PDB entry 6RDJ | electron microscopy, 2.90 A resolution | chains P and U of the 20 polymer chains in the assembly

# Chain P
Molecule: Mitochondrial ATP synthase subunit OSCP
Organism: Polytomella sp. Pringsheim 198.80
UniProtKB: D8V7I1 (D8V7I1_9CHLO); residues 1-229 here = UniProt positions 1-229
Amino-acid sequence (229 residues; row label = number of the first residue in the row):
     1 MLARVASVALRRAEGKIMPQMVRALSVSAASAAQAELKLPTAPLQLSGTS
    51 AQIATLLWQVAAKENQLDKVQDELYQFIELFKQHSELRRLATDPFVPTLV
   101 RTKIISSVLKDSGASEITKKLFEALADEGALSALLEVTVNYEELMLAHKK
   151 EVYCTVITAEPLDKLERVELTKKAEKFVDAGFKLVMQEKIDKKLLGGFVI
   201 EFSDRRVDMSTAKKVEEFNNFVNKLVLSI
Not modelled in the structure: 1-36, 151-229

# Chain U
Molecule: ATP synthase subunit alpha
Organism: Polytomella sp. Pringsheim 198.80
UniProtKB: A0ZW40 (A0ZW40_9CHLO); numbering as in UniProt (aligned over 1-562)
Amino-acid sequence (562 residues; numbered 1 to 562; the number before each row is that of its first residue):
     1 MRSPAAFVARSGLFKASLGQSNWAQKAEQMMASVTRTFAADAKALDELRK
    51 PKFSSKYLIQHVSQKLIPAVKEWEKSYQPPVIHLGRVLSVGDGIARVYGL
   101 KSVQAGELVCFDSGVKGMALNLQADHVGVVVFGNDSVIHQGDLVYRTGQI
   151 VNVPIGPGTLGRVTDGLGQPIDGKGPLTNVRSSLVEVKAPGIIARQSVRE
   201 PLFTGVKAVDALVPIGRGQRELIIGDRQTGKTAVAIDAIIHQKNCNEQVP
   251 KAQRVYCVYVAVGQKRSTVAQLVKLFTQTGAMRYTIMVSATASDAAPLQF
   301 LAPYSGCAMAEYFRDTGKHGLIIYDDLSKQSVAYRQMSLLLRRPPGREAF
   351 PGDVFYLHSRLLERAAKLSKELGGGSLTAFPVIETQAGDVSAYIATNVIS
   401 ITDGQIFLETELFYKGIRPALNVGLSVSRVGSAAQFPGMKQVAGTLKLEL
   451 AQYREVAAFAQFGSDLDAATQYVLERGARLTEMLKQKQFAPIPIERQTVA
   501 VYAATKGFLDKVRVQDIVAAEEAVISQVNPAVFKILKANGKITPALDAHL
   551 KAELRKVKLPGA
Not modelled in the structure: 1-39
Differences from the reference sequence: conflict Arg-266 (Lys in A0ZW40)
Ion coordination: Mg2+: Thr-232 (together with ATP)
Small-molecule neighbours: ATP (adenosine-5'-triphosphate): Asp-226, Arg-227, Gln-228, Thr-229, Gly-230, Lys-231, Thr-232, Ala-233, Glu-384, Phe-413, Arg-418, Pro-419, Gln-486, Lys-487, Gln-488

# Interface between chain P and chain U
Contacting residue pairs (66):
  Lys-69(P) / Tyr-57(U)
  Asp-72(P) / Phe-53(U)
  Asp-72(P) / Ser-55(U)
  Asp-72(P) / Tyr-57(U)  hydrogen bond
  Glu-73(P) / Tyr-57(U)  hydrogen bond
  Tyr-75(P) / Lys-52(U)
  Tyr-75(P) / Phe-53(U)  hydrophobic
  Gln-76(P) / Ser-55(U)  hydrogen bond (side chain-backbone)
  Gln-76(P) / Lys-56(U)
  Gln-76(P) / Tyr-57(U)
  Gln-76(P) / Leu-58(U)  hydrogen bond (side chain-backbone)
  Gln-76(P) / Ile-59(U)  hydrogen bond (side chain-backbone)
  Phe-77(P) / Leu-58(U)  hydrophobic
  Ile-78(P) / Leu-48(U)
  Glu-79(P) / Pro-51(U)
  Glu-79(P) / Phe-53(U)
  Glu-79(P) / Ile-59(U)
  Leu-80(P) / Leu-58(U)  hydrophobic
  Leu-80(P) / Ile-59(U)  hydrophobic
  Leu-80(P) / Val-62(U)  hydrophobic
  Lys-82(P) / Arg-49(U)
  Gln-83(P) / Ile-59(U)
  Gln-83(P) / Ser-63(U)
  His-84(P) / Ser-63(U)  hydrogen bond
  Glu-86(P) / Leu-66(U)
  Leu-87(P) / Leu-66(U)  hydrophobic
  Arg-89(P) / Tyr-77(U)
  Arg-89(P) / Gln-78(U)  hydrogen bond (side chain-backbone)
  Arg-89(P) / Pro-79(U)
  Arg-89(P) / Pro-80(U)
  Leu-90(P) / Tyr-77(U)
  Pro-94(P) / Leu-88(U)  hydrophobic
  Pro-94(P) / Tyr-98(U)
  Phe-95(P) / Gln-78(U)
  Phe-95(P) / Arg-86(U)
  Phe-95(P) / Val-87(U)
  Phe-95(P) / Leu-88(U)  hydrophobic
  Phe-95(P) / Tyr-98(U)  hydrophobic
  Val-96(P) / Tyr-77(U)  hydrophobic
  Pro-97(P) / Ser-76(U)
  Leu-99(P) / Trp-73(U)  hydrophobic
  Val-100(P) / Trp-73(U)  hydrophobic
  Val-100(P) / Ser-76(U)
  Val-100(P) / Tyr-77(U)  hydrophobic
  Lys-103(P) / Trp-73(U)
  Ile-104(P) / Ala-69(U)
  Ile-104(P) / Trp-73(U)
  Val-108(P) / His-61(U)  hydrogen bond (backbone-side chain)
  Val-108(P) / Val-62(U)
  Val-108(P) / Lys-65(U)
  Val-108(P) / Leu-66(U)  hydrophobic
  Lys-110(P) / His-61(U)
  Lys-110(P) / Lys-65(U)
  Ser-112(P) / Tyr-57(U)
  Ser-112(P) / Leu-58(U)
  Ser-112(P) / His-61(U)
  Gly-113(P) / Tyr-57(U)
  Gly-113(P) / Leu-58(U)
  Leu-135(P) / Leu-45(U)
  Glu-136(P) / Ala-40(U)
  Thr-138(P) / Leu-48(U)
  Val-139(P) / Ala-44(U)
  Val-139(P) / Leu-45(U)  hydrophobic
  Val-139(P) / Leu-48(U)  hydrophobic
  Asn-140(P) / Ala-40(U)
  Glu-142(P) / Leu-48(U)
Also at the interface, not in a pair above, chain P (39 interface residues in all): Thr-92, Asp-93, Ser-107, Leu-109, Glu-143
Also at the interface, not in a pair above, chain U (32 interface residues in all): Val-70, Gln-140, Gly-141

# Overview
The interface between chain P and chain U involves 39 residues on one side and 32 on the other; the contacts
include 8 hydrogen bonds. Polar pairs include Asp-72(P)/Tyr-57(U), Glu-73(P)/Tyr-57(U) and
Gln-76(P)/Ser-55(U). Bound to chain U: ATP.
Chain P is Mitochondrial ATP synthase subunit OSCP and chain U is ATP synthase subunit alpha, both from
Polytomella sp. Pringsheim 198.80; the structure, Cryo-EM structure of Polytomella F-ATP synthase, Rotary
substate 1A, focussed refinement of F1 head and rotor, was determined by electron microscopy, deposited
together with 6RD4, 6RD5, 6RD6, 6RD7, 6RD8, 6RD9 and 46 further entries.
